Entry 5CPF (X-ray diffraction, 3.41 A resolution); this record covers chains A and C of the 4 polymer chains in the assembly.

[Chain A (and C)]
Molecule: Enoyl-[acyl-carrier-protein] reductase [NADH]
Source organism: Mycobacterium tuberculosis (strain CDC 1551 / Oshkosh)
Notes: EC 1.3.1.9; chain C of this document is another copy of the same molecule, construct and numbering; everything in this record applies to it too
UniProtKB: P9WGR0 (INHA_MYCTO); residues 1-269 here = UniProt positions 1-269
Chain sequence (289 residues; numbered -19 to 269; the number before each row is that of its first residue; numbers below 1 keep their minus sign (Met-19 is residue -19)):
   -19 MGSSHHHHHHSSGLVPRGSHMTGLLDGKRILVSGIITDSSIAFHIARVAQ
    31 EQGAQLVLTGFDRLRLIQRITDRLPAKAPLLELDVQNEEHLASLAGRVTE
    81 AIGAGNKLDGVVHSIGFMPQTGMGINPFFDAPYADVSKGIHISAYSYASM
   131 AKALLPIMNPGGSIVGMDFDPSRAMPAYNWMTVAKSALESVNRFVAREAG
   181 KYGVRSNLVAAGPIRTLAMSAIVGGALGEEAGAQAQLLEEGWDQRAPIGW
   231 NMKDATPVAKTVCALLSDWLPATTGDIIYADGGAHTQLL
Disordered / not traced: -19 to 2
Construct notes: initiating methionine (-19); expression tag (-18 to 0); engineered mutation Ala215 (Ile in P9WGR0)
UniProt features mapped onto this chain:
  - binding site (NAD(+)): Ser20, Ile21, Asp64, Val65, Ile95, Gly96, Lys165, Ile194
  - binding site (substrate): Tyr158
  - site: Phe149 (May act as an intermediate that passes the hydride ion from NADH to the substrate), Tyr158 (Transition state stabilizer)
  - modified residue: Thr266 (Phosphothreonine)
Small-molecule neighbours:
  - 53K (2-(2-methylphenoxy)-5-[(4-phenyl-1H-1,2,3-triazol-1-yl)methyl]phenol): Gly96, Phe97, Met98, Met103, Phe149, Met155, Pro156, Ala157, Tyr158, Met161, Lys165, Pro193, Met199, Leu218
  - NAD (nicotinamide-adenine-dinucleotide): Gly14, Ile15, Ile16, Ser20, Ile21, Ala22, Phe41, Leu63, Asp64, Val65, Gln66, Ser94, Ile95, Gly96, Phe97, Ile122, Met147, Asp148, Phe149, Tyr158, Met161, Lys165, Ala191, Gly192, Pro193, Ile194, Thr196, Ala198, Met199
Reported in the primary citation:
  - binding site for 53K: Val203
  - binding site for 53K: Ala215, Leu218 (from molecular simulation)

[Interface between chain A and chain C]
Contacting residue pairs (20; chain A residue first):
  Arg153(A) - Asp150(C)  salt bridge
  Arg153(A) - Arg153(C)
  Arg153(A) - His265(C)  hydrogen bond (side chain-backbone)
  Arg153(A) - Thr266(C)
  Ala154(A) - Thr266(C)  hydrogen bond (backbone-backbone)
  Ala154(A) - Gln267(C)
  Ala154(A) - Leu268(C)  hydrogen bond (backbone-backbone)
  Met155(A) - Leu268(C)  hydrophobic
  Pro156(A) - Leu269(C)
  His265(A) - Arg153(C)  hydrogen bond (backbone-side chain)
  Thr266(A) - Arg153(C)
  Thr266(A) - Ala154(C)  hydrogen bond (backbone-backbone)
  Gln267(A) - Ala154(C)
  Leu268(A) - Arg153(C)
  Leu268(A) - Ala154(C)  hydrogen bond (backbone-backbone)
  Leu268(A) - Met155(C)  hydrophobic
  Leu268(A) - Leu218(C)  hydrophobic
  Leu269(A) - Pro156(C)
  Leu269(A) - Gln214(C)
  Leu269(A) - Leu218(C)  hydrophobic
Also at the interface, not in a pair above, chain A (11 interface residues in all): Asp150, Ser152
Also at the interface, not in a pair above, chain C (15 interface residues in all): Ser152, Leu217, Arg225

[Summary]
11 residues of chain A and 15 residues of chain C are in contact, with 6 hydrogen bonds and 1 salt bridge.
Polar pairs include Arg153(A)-Asp150(C), Arg153(A)-His265(C) and Ala154(A)-Thr266(C). Ligands of chain A: NAD
and compound 53K. The paper reports a binding site for 53K at Val203(A), Ala215(A) and Leu218(A).
Chain A and chain C are both Enoyl-[acyl-carrier-protein] reductase [NADH] (Mycobacterium tuberculosis (strain
CDC 1551 / Oshkosh)); the structure, Compensation of the effect of isoleucine to alanine mutation by designed
inhibition in the InhA enzyme, was determined by X-ray diffraction, deposited together with 5CPB, 5COQ and
5CP8.
